PDB entry 7UTS | electron microscopy, 3.60 A resolution | chains E and D of the 10 polymer chains in the assembly

[Chain E (and D)]
Name: Capsid protein VP1
Organism: Canis lupus familiaris
Notes: chain D of this document is another copy of the same molecule, construct and numbering; everything in this record applies to it too
UniProtKB: Q11213 (CAPSD_PAVCB); residues 37-584 here correspond to UniProt positions 180-727 (UniProt number = residue number + 143)
Amino-acid sequence (548 residues; numbered 37 to 584; the number before each row is that of its first residue):
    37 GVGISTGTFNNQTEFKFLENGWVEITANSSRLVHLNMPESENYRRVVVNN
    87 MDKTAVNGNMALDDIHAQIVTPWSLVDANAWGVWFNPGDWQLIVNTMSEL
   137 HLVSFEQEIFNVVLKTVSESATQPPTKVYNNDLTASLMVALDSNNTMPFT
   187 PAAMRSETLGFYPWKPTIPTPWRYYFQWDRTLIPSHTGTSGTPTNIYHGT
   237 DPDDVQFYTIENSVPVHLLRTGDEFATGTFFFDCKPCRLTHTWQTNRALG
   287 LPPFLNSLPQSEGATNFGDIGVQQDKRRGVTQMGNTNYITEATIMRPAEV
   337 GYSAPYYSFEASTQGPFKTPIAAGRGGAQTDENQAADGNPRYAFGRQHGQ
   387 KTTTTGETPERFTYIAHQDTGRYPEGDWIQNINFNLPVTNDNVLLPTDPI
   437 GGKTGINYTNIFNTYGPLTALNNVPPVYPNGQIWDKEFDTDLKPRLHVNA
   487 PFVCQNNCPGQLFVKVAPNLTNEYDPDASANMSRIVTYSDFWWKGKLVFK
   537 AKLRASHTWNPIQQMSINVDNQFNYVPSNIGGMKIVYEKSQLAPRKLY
Unresolved in the structure: 37-43, 52-59, 72-77, 156-161, 169-172, 212-244, 268-271, 292-294, 299-325, 345-352, 356-371, 414-454, 472-485, 490-494, 503-507, 511-522, 581-584 (chain D: 37-65, 74-149, 156-161, 166-199, 203-501, 509-520, 531-584)
Curated features (UniProtKB/Swiss-Prot):
  - binding site (Mg(2+)): Asn180

[Chain E / chain D interface]
Contacting residue pairs (16; chain E residue first):
  Asn78(E) with Trp200(D), hydrogen bond
  Glu155(E) with Thr162(D), hydrogen bond
  Asp168(E) with Tyr165(D)
  Met174(E) with Trp528(D), hydrophobic
  Glu247(E) with Arg67(D), salt bridge
  Asn248(E) with Ser66(D), hydrogen bond (side chain-backbone); Arg67(D), hydrogen bond
  Asn508(E) with His70(D); Asn72(D); Val153(D); Tyr524(D)
  Glu509(E) with His70(D), hydrogen bond (backbone-side chain); Tyr524(D), hydrogen bond
  Tyr510(E) with His70(D); Lys201(D); Pro202(D)
Other interface residues (no listed pair), chain E (11 interface residues in all): Tyr79, Leu254
Other interface residues (no listed pair), chain D (13 interface residues in all): Asp526

[In short]
The interface between chain E and chain D involves 11 residues on one side and 13 on the other; the contacts
include 6 hydrogen bonds and 1 salt bridge. Among the polar pairs are Glu247(E)-Arg67(D), Asn78(E)-Trp200(D)
and Glu155(E)-Thr162(D).
Chain E and chain D are both Capsid protein VP1 (Canis lupus familiaris); the structure, CPV Total-Fab
Polyclonal A Site Fab, was determined by electron microscopy (same publication as 7UTP, 7UTR, 7UTU and 7UTV).
